Entry 6W21 (electron microscopy, 3.30 A resolution); this record covers chains J and K of the 21 polymer chains in the assembly.

[Chain J (and K)]
Molecule: ATP-dependent Clp protease proteolytic subunit
Organism: Escherichia coli
Notes: EC 3.4.21.92; chain K of this document is another copy of the same molecule, construct and numbering; everything in this record applies to it too
UniProt: S1IIE7 (S1IIE7_ECOLX); residues 1-207 here = UniProt positions 1-207
Sequence (207 residues; each row starts with the number of its first residue):
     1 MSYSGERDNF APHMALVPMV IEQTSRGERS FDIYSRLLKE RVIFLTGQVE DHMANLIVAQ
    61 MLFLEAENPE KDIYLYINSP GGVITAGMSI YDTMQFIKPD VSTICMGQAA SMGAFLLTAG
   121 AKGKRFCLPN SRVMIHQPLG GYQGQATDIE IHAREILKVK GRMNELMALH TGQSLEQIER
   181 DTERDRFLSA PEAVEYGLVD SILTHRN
Unresolved in the structure: 1-14, 207

[Interface between chain J and chain K]
Residue-residue contacts (54; chain J residue first):
  Thr24(J) - Glu28(K)
  Arg26(J) - Arg26(K)  hydrogen bond (side chain-backbone)
  Arg26(J) - Glu28(K)
  Arg29(J) - Glu28(K)
  Phe31(J) - Ile21(K)  hydrophobic
  Asp32(J) - Met19(K)
  Ser35(J) - Met19(K)  hydrogen bond (side chain-backbone)
  Leu38(J) - Val20(K)  hydrophobic
  Asp51(J) - Asn78(K)
  His52(J) - Tyr34(K)
  His52(J) - Thr46(K)
  Asn55(J) - Tyr34(K)  hydrogen bond
  Asn55(J) - Phe44(K)
  Asn55(J) - Thr46(K)
  Asn55(J) - Met106(K)
  Leu56(J) - Leu16(K)
  Leu56(J) - Pro18(K)
  Leu56(J) - Ile33(K)  hydrophobic
  Leu56(J) - Tyr34(K)
  Val58(J) - Met106(K)  hydrophobic
  Ala59(J) - Ile33(K)  hydrophobic
  Ala59(J) - Leu37(K)  hydrophobic
  Gln60(J) - Pro18(K)
  Phe63(J) - Val20(K)  hydrophobic
  Phe63(J) - Ile33(K)  hydrophobic
  Glu65(J) - Arg206(K)  salt bridge
  Thr85(J) - Gly107(K)
  Thr85(J) - Gln108(K)
  Met88(J) - Asn130(K)
  Ser89(J) - Met106(K)
  Ser89(J) - Gly107(K)
  Tyr91(J) - Asn130(K)
  Asp92(J) - Leu128(K)
  Asp92(J) - Pro129(K)
  Asp92(J) - Asn130(K)  hydrogen bond
  Asp92(J) - Ser131(K)
  Gln95(J) - His205(K)  hydrogen bond (backbone-side chain)
  Phe96(J) - Leu203(K)  hydrophobic
  Phe96(J) - Thr204(K)
  Phe96(J) - His205(K)
  Phe96(J) - Arg206(K)  hydrogen bond (backbone-backbone)
  Gln145(J) - Arg184(K)  hydrogen bond
  Asp148(J) - Arg184(K)  salt bridge
  Ile151(J) - Arg184(K)
  Ile151(J) - Asp185(K)
  Ile151(J) - Phe187(K)  hydrophobic
  His152(J) - Asp185(K)  salt bridge
  His152(J) - Phe187(K)
  Glu155(J) - Arg132(K)  salt bridge
  Glu155(J) - Phe187(K)
  Lys158(J) - Arg132(K)
  Val159(J) - Arg132(K)
  Arg162(J) - Asn130(K)  hydrogen bond
  Leu166(J) - Asn130(K)
Other interface residues (no listed pair), chain J (36 interface residues in all): Ser25, Leu62, Lys98, Thr147
Other interface residues (no listed pair), chain K (35 interface residues in all): Val17, Gly27, Arg36, Gly47, Tyr76, Pro80, Glu192

[Overview]
Chain J and chain K form an interface of 36 and 35 residues respectively; the contacts include 8 hydrogen
bonds and 4 salt bridges. Polar pairs include Glu65(J)-Arg206(K), Asp148(J)-Arg184(K) and His152(J)-Asp185(K).
Chain J and chain K are both ATP-dependent Clp protease proteolytic subunit (Escherichia coli); the structure,
ClpAP Engaged2 State bound to RepA-GFP, was determined by electron microscopy together with 6UQE, 6UQO, 6W1Z,
6W20, 6W22, 6W23 and 6W24 from the same study.
